7XFI - chains A and J of the 10 polymer chains in the assembly; structure by electron microscopy, 2.90 A resolution.

# Chain A
Protein: Histone H3.2
Source organism: Xenopus laevis
UniProtKB: P84233 (H32_XENLA); residues 0-135 here correspond to UniProt positions 1-136 (UniProt number = residue number + 1)
Chain sequence (136 residues; numbered 0 to 135; the number before each row is that of its first residue; numbering starts at 0):
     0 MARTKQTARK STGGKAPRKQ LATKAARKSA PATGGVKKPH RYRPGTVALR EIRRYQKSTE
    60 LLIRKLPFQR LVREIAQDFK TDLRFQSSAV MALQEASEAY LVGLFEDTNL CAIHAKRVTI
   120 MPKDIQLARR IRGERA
Disordered / not traced: 0-37, 134-135
UniProt features mapped onto this chain:
  - modified residue: Arg2 (Asymmetric dimethylarginine), Thr3 (Phosphothreonine), Lys4 (Allysine), Gln5 (5-glutamyl dopamine), Thr6 (Phosphothreonine), Arg8 (Citrulline), Lys9 (N6,N6,N6-trimethyllysine), Ser10 (ADP-ribosylserine), Thr11 (Phosphothreonine), Lys14 (N6-(2-hydroxyisobutyryl)lysine), Arg17 (Asymmetric dimethylarginine), Lys18 (N6-(2-hydroxyisobutyryl)lysine), Lys23 (N6-(2-hydroxyisobutyryl)lysine), Arg26 (Citrulline), Lys27 (N6,N6,N6-trimethyllysine), Ser28 (ADP-ribosylserine), Lys36 (N6,N6,N6-trimethyllysine), Lys37 (N6-methyllysine), Tyr41 (Phosphotyrosine), Lys56 (N6,N6,N6-trimethyllysine) and 8 more in UniProt
  - lipidation: Cys110 (S-palmitoyl cysteine)

# Chain J
Molecule: 152-nt DNA strand
Source organism: Xenopus laevis
Sequence (152 nucleotides; row label = number of the first residue in the row; numbers below 1 keep their minus sign (DC-74 is residue -74)):
   -74 CCTGGAGAAT CCCGGTGCCG AGGCCGCTCA ATTGGTCGTA GACAGCTCTA GCACCGCTTA
   -14 AACGCACGTA CGCGCTGTCC CCCGCGTTTT AACCGCCAAG GGGATTACTC CCTAGTCTCC
    46 AGGCCCGTGT CAGATATATA CATCCTGTGC AT
Disordered / not traced: -74 to -73, 64-77

# Chain A / chain J interface
Contacting residue pairs - 22 pairs, chain A then chain J:
  Arg40(A) - DG9(J)  hydrogen bond to the base
  Arg40(A) - DC10(J)  hydrogen bond to the sugar
  Tyr41(A) - DG9(J)  sugar contact
  Tyr41(A) - DC10(J)  hydrogen bond to the phosphate
  Arg42(A) - DG9(J)  phosphate contact
  Pro43(A) - DC8(J)  phosphate contact
  Pro43(A) - DG9(J)  phosphate contact
  Gly44(A) - DG9(J)  hydrogen bond to the phosphate
  Thr45(A) - DG9(J)  phosphate contact
  Val46(A) - DG9(J)  hydrogen bond to the phosphate
  Val46(A) - DC10(J)  phosphate contact
  Ala47(A) - DG9(J)  hydrogen bond to the phosphate
  Arg49(A) - DA-66(J)  sugar contact
  Arg63(A) - DA17(J)  phosphate contact
  Arg63(A) - DC18(J)  salt bridge to the phosphate
  Lys64(A) - DC18(J)  hydrogen bond to the phosphate
  Leu65(A) - DA17(J)  phosphate contact
  Leu65(A) - DC18(J)  hydrogen bond to the phosphate
  Pro66(A) - DA17(J)  phosphate contact
  Arg69(A) - DA17(J)  salt bridge to the phosphate
  Arg83(A) - DG26(J)  hydrogen bond to the sugar
  Arg83(A) - DG27(J)  sugar contact
Interface residues without a listed pair, chain A (16 interface residues in all): His39
Interface residues without a listed pair, chain J (10 interface residues in all): DA-67, DT-65

# In short
The interface between chain A and chain J involves 16 residues on one side and 10 on the other, with 9
hydrogen bonds and 2 salt bridges. Polar pairs include Arg40(A)-DG9(J), Arg40(A)-DC10(J) and Arg83(A)-DG26(J).
Here chain A is Histone H3.2 and chain J is a 152-nt DNA strand, both from Xenopus laevis. Entry 7XFI
(Structure of nucleosome-DI complex (-50I, Apo state)) was determined by electron microscopy together with
7XFC, 7XFH, 7XFJ, 7XFL, 7XFM and 7XFN from the same study.
